PDB entry 1SN2 | X-ray diffraction, 1.75 A resolution | chains A and C of the 4 polymer chains in the assembly

[Chain A (and C)]
Name: transthyretin
Organism: Sparus aurata
Notes: chain C of this document is another copy of the same molecule, construct and numbering; everything in this record applies to it too
UniProtKB: Q9PTT3 (Q9PTT3_SPAAU); residues -2 to 127 here correspond to UniProt positions 21-150 (UniProt number = residue number + 23)
Amino-acid sequence (130 residues; numbered -2 to 127; the number before each row is that of its first residue; numbers below 1 keep their minus sign (Thr-2 is residue -2)):
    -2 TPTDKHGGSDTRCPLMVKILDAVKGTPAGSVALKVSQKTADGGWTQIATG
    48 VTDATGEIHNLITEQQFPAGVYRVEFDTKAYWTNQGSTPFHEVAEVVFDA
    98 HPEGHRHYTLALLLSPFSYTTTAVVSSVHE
Unresolved in the structure: -2 to 9 (chain C: -2 to 10, 126-127)
Construct notes: conflict Arg103 (Gly126 in Q9PTT3)
From the paper describing this entry:
  - binding site for sulfate ion: His102, Arg103, Ser123, Ser124
  - contacts within the chain: Val14-Ile55 (water-mediated contact)

[Interface between chain A and chain C]
Residue-residue contacts (27):
  Leu17(A) - Val121(C)  hydrophobic
  Gly22(A) - Ala120(C)
  Gly22(A) - Val121(C)
  Gly22(A) - Val122(C)  hydrogen bond (backbone-backbone)
  Leu110(A) - Thr117(C)
  Leu110(A) - Thr119(C)
  Thr119(A) - Leu110(C)
  Ala120(A) - Gly22(C)
  Val121(A) - Leu17(C)  hydrophobic
  Val121(A) - Gly22(C)
  Val122(A) - Gly22(C)  hydrogen bond (backbone-backbone)
  Ser123(A) - Gly22(C)
  Ser123(A) - Pro24(C)
  Ser124(A) - Pro24(C)
  Ser124(A) - Ala51(C)
  Ser124(A) - Thr52(C)
  Val125(A) - Thr23(C)
  Val125(A) - Pro24(C)
  Val125(A) - Ala51(C)
  His126(A) - Thr23(C)
  His126(A) - Pro24(C)
  His126(A) - Gly26(C)
  His126(A) - Ala51(C)  hydrogen bond (backbone-backbone)
  His126(A) - Tyr78(C)  hydrogen bond
  His126(A) - Gln82(C)  hydrogen bond
  Glu127(A) - Lys21(C)  hydrogen bond (backbone-side chain)
  Glu127(A) - Gln82(C)
Interface residues without a listed pair, chain A (15 interface residues in all): Thr23, Pro24, Thr117
Interface residues without a listed pair, chain C (17 interface residues in all): Ala25

[Overview]
The interface between chain A and chain C involves 15 residues on one side and 17 on the other; the contacts
include 6 hydrogen bonds. Polar contacts include His126(A)-Tyr78(C), His126(A)-Gln82(C) and
Glu127(A)-Lys21(C). From the paper: a binding site for sulfate ion at His102(A), Arg103(A) and Ser123(A) among
others; contacts within the chain involving Ile55(A) and Val14(A).
Both chains are transthyretin (Sparus aurata). Entry 1SN2 (Crystal Structure of Sea Bream Transthyretin at
1.90A Resolution) was determined by X-ray diffraction together with 1SN0 and 1SN5 from the same study.
